Entry 6U5T (electron microscopy, 2.90 A resolution); this record covers chains A and G.

[Chain A]
Name: Fatty acid synthase subunit alpha
From: Saccharomyces cerevisiae
Notes: EC 2.3.1.86, 1.1.1.100, 2.3.1.41
Reference sequence: A0A140KF01 (A0A140KF01_YEASX); residues 1-1887 here = UniProt positions 1-1887
Sequence (1887 residues; numbered 1 to 1887; the number before each row is that of its first residue):
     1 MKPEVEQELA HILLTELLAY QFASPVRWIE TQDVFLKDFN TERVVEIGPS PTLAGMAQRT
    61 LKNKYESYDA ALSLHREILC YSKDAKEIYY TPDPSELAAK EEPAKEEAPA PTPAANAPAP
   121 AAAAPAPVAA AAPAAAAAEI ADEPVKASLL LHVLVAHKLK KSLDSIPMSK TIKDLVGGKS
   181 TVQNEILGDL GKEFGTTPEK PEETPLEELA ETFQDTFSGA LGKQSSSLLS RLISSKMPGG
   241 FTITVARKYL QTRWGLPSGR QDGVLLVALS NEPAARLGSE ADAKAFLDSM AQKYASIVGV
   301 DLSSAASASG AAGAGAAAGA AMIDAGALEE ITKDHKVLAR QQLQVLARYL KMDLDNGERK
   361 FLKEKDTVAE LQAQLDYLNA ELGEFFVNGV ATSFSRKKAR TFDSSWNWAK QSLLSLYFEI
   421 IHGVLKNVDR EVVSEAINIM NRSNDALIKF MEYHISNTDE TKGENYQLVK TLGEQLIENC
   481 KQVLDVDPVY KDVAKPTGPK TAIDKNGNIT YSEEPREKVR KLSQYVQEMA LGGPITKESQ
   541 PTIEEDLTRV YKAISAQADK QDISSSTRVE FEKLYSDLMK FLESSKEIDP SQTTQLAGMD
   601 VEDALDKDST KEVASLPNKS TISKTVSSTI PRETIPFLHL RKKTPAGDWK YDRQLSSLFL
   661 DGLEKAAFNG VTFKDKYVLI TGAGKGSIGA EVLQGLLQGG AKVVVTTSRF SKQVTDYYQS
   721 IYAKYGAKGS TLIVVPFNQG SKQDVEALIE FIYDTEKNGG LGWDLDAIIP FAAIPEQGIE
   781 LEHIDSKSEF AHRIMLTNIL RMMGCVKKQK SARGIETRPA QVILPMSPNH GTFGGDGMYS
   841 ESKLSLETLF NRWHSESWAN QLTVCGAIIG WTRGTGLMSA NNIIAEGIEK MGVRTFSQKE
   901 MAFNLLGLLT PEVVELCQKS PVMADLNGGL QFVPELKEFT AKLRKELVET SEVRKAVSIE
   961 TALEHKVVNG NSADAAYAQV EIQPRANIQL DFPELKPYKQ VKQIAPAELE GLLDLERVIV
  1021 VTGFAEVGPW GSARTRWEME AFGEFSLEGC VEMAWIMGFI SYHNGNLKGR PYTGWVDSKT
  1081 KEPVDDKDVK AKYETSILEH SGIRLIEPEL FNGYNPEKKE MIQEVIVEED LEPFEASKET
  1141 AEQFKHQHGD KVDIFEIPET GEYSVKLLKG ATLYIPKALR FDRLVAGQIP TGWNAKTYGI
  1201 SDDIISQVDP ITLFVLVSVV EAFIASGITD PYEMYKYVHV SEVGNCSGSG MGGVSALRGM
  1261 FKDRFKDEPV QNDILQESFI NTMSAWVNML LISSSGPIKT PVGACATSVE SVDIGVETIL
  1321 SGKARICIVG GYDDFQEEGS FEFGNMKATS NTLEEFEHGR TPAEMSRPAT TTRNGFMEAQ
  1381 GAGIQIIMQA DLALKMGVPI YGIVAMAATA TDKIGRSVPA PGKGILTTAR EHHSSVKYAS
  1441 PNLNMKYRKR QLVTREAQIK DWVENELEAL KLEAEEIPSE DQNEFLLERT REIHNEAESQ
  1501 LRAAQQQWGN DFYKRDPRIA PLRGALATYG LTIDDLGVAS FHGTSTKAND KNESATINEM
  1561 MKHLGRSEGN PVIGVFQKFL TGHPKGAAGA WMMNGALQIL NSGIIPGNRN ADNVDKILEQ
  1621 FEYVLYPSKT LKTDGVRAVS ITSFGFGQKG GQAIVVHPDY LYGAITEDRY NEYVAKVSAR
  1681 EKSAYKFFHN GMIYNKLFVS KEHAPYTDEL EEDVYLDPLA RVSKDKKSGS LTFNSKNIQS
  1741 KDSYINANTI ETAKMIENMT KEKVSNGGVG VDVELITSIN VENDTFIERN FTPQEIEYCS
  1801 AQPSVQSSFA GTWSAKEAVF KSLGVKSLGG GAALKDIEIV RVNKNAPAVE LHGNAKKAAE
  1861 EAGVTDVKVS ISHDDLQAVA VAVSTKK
Disordered / not traced: 95-139, 303-327, 539-599, 1748-1887
Covalent attachments: 4'-phosphopantetheine (PNS) linked to S180

[Chain G]
Name: Fatty acid synthase subunit beta
From: Saccharomyces cerevisiae
Notes: EC 2.3.1.86, 4.2.1.59, 1.3.1.9, 2.3.1.38, 2.3.1.39, 3.1.2.14
Reference sequence: P07149 (FAS1_YEAST); residues 1-2051 here = UniProt positions 1-2051
Sequence (2073 residues; each row starts with the number of its first residue):
     1 MDAYSTRPLT LSHGSLEHVL LVPTASFFIA SQLQEQFNKI LPEPTEGFAA DDEPTTPAEL
    61 VGKFLGYVSS LVEPSKVGQF DQVLNLCLTE FENCYLEGND IHALAAKLLQ ENDTTLVKTK
   121 ELIKNYITAR IMAKRPFDKK SNSALFRAVG EGNAQLVAIF GGQGNTDDYF EELRDLYQTY
   181 HVLVGDLIKF SAETLSELIR TTLDAEKVFT QGLNILEWLE NPSNTPDKDY LLSIPISCPL
   241 IGVIQLAHYV VTAKLLGFTP GELRSYLKGA TGHSQGLVTA VAIAETDSWE SFFVSVRKAI
   301 TVLFFIGVRC YEAYPNTSLP PSILEDSLEN NEGVPSPMLS ISNLTQEQVQ DYVNKTNSHL
   361 PAGKQVEISL VNGAKNLVVS GPPQSLYGLN LTLRKAKAPS GLDQSRIPFS ERKLKFSNRF
   421 LPVASPFHSH LLVPASDLIN KDLVKNNVSF NAKDIQIPVY DTFDGSDLRV LSGSISERIV
   481 DCIIRLPVKW ETTTQFKATH ILDFGPGGAS GLGVLTHRNK DGTGVRVIVA GTLDINPDDD
   541 YGFKQEIFDV TSNGLKKNPN WLEEYHPKLI KNKSGKIFVE TKFSKLIGRP PLLVPGMTPC
   601 TVSPDFVAAT TNAGYTIELA GGGYFSAAGM TAAIDSVVSQ IEKGSTFGIN LIYVNPFMLQ
   661 WGIPLIKELR SKGYPIQFLT IGAGVPSLEV ASEYIETLGL KYLGLKPGSI DAISQVINIA
   721 KAHPNFPIAL QWTGGRGGGH HSFEDAHTPM LQMYSKIRRH PNIMLIFGSG FGSADDTYPY
   781 LTGEWSTKFD YPPMPFDGFL FGSRVMIAKE VKTSPDAKKC IAACTGVPDD KWEQTYKKPT
   841 GGIVTVRSEM GEPIHKIATR GVMLWKEFDE TIFNLPKNKL VPTLEAKRDY IISRLNADFQ
   901 KPWFATVNGQ ARDLATMTYE EVAKRLVELM FIRSTNSWFD VTWRTFTGDF LRRVEERFTK
   961 SKTLSLIQSY SLLDKPDEAI EKVFNAYPAA REQFLNAQDI DHFLSMCQNP MQKPVPFVPV
  1021 LDRRFEIFFK KDSLWQSEHL EAVVDQDVQR TCILHGPVAA QFTKVIDEPI KSIMDGIHDG
  1081 HIKKLLHQYY GDDESKIPAV EYFGGESPVD VQSQVDSSSV SEDSAVFKAT SSTDEESWFK
  1141 ALAGSEINWR HASFLCSFIT QDKMFVSNPI RKVFKPSQGM VVEISNGNTS SKTVVTLSEP
  1201 VQGELKPTVI LKLLKENIIQ MEMIENRTMD GKPVSLPLLY NFNPDNGFAP ISEVMEDRNQ
  1261 RIKEMYWKLW IDEPFNLDFD PRDVIKGKDF EITAKEVYDF THAVGNNCED FVSRPDRTML
  1321 APMDFAIVVG WRAIIKAIFP NTVDGDLLKL VHLSNGYKMI PGAKPLQVGD VVSTTAVIES
  1381 VVNQPTGKIV DVVGTLSRNG KPVMEVTSSF FYRGNYTDFE NTFQKTVEPV YQMHIKTSKD
  1441 IAVLRSKEWF QLDDEDFDLL NKTLTFETET EVTFKNANIF SSVKCFGPIK VELPTKETVE
  1501 IGIVDYEAGA SHGNPVVDFL KRNGSTLEQK VNLENPIPIA VLDSYTPSTN EPYARVSGDL
  1561 NPIHVSRHFA SYANLPGTIT HGMFSSASVR ALIENWAADS VSSRVRGYTC QFVDMVLPNT
  1621 ALKTSIQHVG MINGRKLIKF ETRNEDDVVV LTGEAEIEQP VTTFVFTGQG SQEQGMGMDL
  1681 YKTSKAAQDV WNRADNHFKD TYGFSILDIV INNPVNLTIH FGGEKGKRIR ENYSAMIFET
  1741 IVDGKLKTEK IFKEINEHST SYTFRSEKGL LSATQFTQPA LTLMEKAAFE DLKSKGLIPA
  1801 DATFAGHSLG EYAALASLAD VMSIESLVEV VFYRGMTMQV AVPRDELGRS NYGMIAINPG
  1861 RVAASFSQEA LQYVVERVGK RTGWLVEIVN YNVENQQYVA AGDLRALDTV TNVLNFIKLQ
  1921 KIDIIELQKS LSLEEVEGHL FEIIDEASKK SAVKPRPLKL ERGFACIPLV GISVPFHSTY
  1981 LMNGVKPFKS FLKKNIIKEN VKVARLAGKY IPNLTAKPFQ VTKEYFQDVY DLTGSEPIKE
  2041 IIDNWEKYEQ SDYKDHDGDY KDHDIDYKDD DDK
Disordered / not traced: 1-4, 1110-1122, 2051-2073
Sequence notes: expression tag (2052-2073)
Swiss-Prot annotation at these positions:
  - active site: S274 (For acetyltransferase activity), S1808 (For malonyltransferase activity)
  - modified residue: M1 (N-acetylmethionine), T733 (Phosphothreonine), S1121 (Phosphoserine)
  - cross-link: K1364 (Glycyl lysine isopeptide (Lys-Gly) (interchain with G-Cter in ubiquitin))

[How chain A and chain G interact]
Residue-residue contacts - 200 pairs, chain A then chain G:
  M1(A) - Y2048(G)
  M1(A) - Q2050(G)
  K2(A) - Q2050(G)
  V5(A) - Q2050(G)
  E6(A) - V2021(G)
  Q7(A) - K1998(G)
  Q7(A) - V2001(G)  hydrogen bond (side chain-backbone)
  Q7(A) - K2002(G)  hydrogen bond (side chain-backbone)
  Q7(A) - V2003(G)
  E8(A) - K1998(G)
  L9(A) - F2026(G)  hydrophobic
  L9(A) - I2041(G)  hydrophobic
  L9(A) - W2045(G)  hydrophobic
  H11(A) - K1993(G)
  H11(A) - I1996(G)
  H11(A) - I1997(G)
  H11(A) - K1998(G)  hydrogen bond (side chain-backbone)
  I12(A) - K1993(G)
  L13(A) - F2019(G)  hydrophobic
  L13(A) - Q2020(G)
  L13(A) - Y2025(G)  hydrophobic
  L13(A) - F2026(G)  hydrophobic
  L14(A) - V1821(G)  hydrophobic
  T15(A) - K1989(G)
  T15(A) - K1993(G)
  E16(A) - K1989(G)  salt bridge
  L17(A) - L2014(G)  hydrophobic
  L17(A) - V2029(G)  hydrophobic
  L18(A) - E1811(G)
  L18(A) - Y1812(G)  hydrophobic
  L18(A) - L1815(G)  hydrophobic
  L18(A) - F1988(G)
  A19(A) - F1988(G)  hydrophobic
  A19(A) - K1989(G)
  Y20(A) - V1985(G)  hydrophobic
  Y20(A) - K1986(G)
  Y20(A) - T2033(G)
  Y20(A) - S2035(G)
  Q21(A) - S1808(G)  hydrogen bond (side chain-backbone)
  Q21(A) - E1811(G)  hydrogen bond
  Q21(A) - Y1812(G)  hydrogen bond
  Q21(A) - R1834(G)  hydrogen bond
  Q21(A) - H1977(G)  hydrogen bond (backbone-side chain)
  F22(A) - T1837(G)
  F22(A) - M1838(G)  hydrophobic
  F22(A) - F1976(G)
  F22(A) - H1977(G)  hydrogen bond (backbone-backbone)
  F22(A) - L1981(G)  hydrophobic
  A23(A) - H1977(G)
  A23(A) - S1978(G)  hydrogen bond (backbone-backbone)
  A23(A) - M1982(G)  hydrophobic
  S24(A) - H1977(G)
  S24(A) - L2014(G)
  P25(A) - E1887(G)
  P25(A) - I1888(G)
  P25(A) - V1889(G)
  P25(A) - H1977(G)
  P25(A) - N2013(G)
  V26(A) - V1889(G)  hydrogen bond (backbone-backbone)
  V26(A) - N1890(G)
  V26(A) - Y1891(G)  hydrogen bond (backbone-backbone)
  V26(A) - H1977(G)
  V26(A) - N2013(G)
  R27(A) - N2013(G)  hydrogen bond (backbone-backbone)
  R27(A) - L2014(G)  hydrogen bond (side chain-backbone)
  R27(A) - T2015(G)
  R27(A) - A2016(G)
  R27(A) - K2017(G)
  W28(A) - Y1891(G)  hydrogen bond (backbone-backbone)
  W28(A) - N1892(G)
  I29(A) - Y1891(G)  hydrogen bond (backbone-backbone)
  I29(A) - N1892(G)
  I29(A) - V1893(G)  hydrophobic
  I29(A) - E1894(G)
  I29(A) - Y1898(G)
  E30(A) - A2016(G)
  E30(A) - K2017(G)  salt bridge
  T31(A) - I2011(G)
  T31(A) - P2012(G)
  T31(A) - A2016(G)
  V34(A) - A2016(G)
  F35(A) - T1663(G)
  F35(A) - I2011(G)  hydrophobic
  F39(A) - V1661(G)
  F39(A) - G2008(G)
  N40(A) - V1661(G)
  T41(A) - V1661(G)
  T41(A) - T1663(G)  hydrogen bond
  E42(A) - P1660(G)
  E42(A) - V1661(G)  hydrogen bond (side chain-backbone)
  R43(A) - P1660(G)
  R43(A) - V1661(G)  hydrogen bond (backbone-backbone)
  R43(A) - T1662(G)
  R43(A) - T1663(G)  hydrogen bond (backbone-backbone)
  V44(A) - T1663(G)
  V45(A) - T1663(G)  hydrogen bond (backbone-backbone)
  V45(A) - F1664(G)
  V45(A) - V1665(G)  hydrogen bond (backbone-backbone)
  E46(A) - V1665(G)
  I47(A) - V1665(G)  hydrogen bond (backbone-backbone)
  I47(A) - F1666(G)  hydrophobic
  I47(A) - T1667(G)  hydrogen bond (backbone-backbone)
  I47(A) - E1785(G)
  G48(A) - T1667(G)
  G48(A) - M1784(G)
  P49(A) - S1671(G)
  P49(A) - E1673(G)
  P49(A) - M1676(G)  hydrophobic
  P49(A) - L1781(G)  hydrophobic
  P49(A) - M1784(G)
  S50(A) - S1671(G)  hydrogen bond (backbone-side chain)
  L53(A) - V1665(G)  hydrophobic
  M56(A) - N1892(G)
  M56(A) - V1893(G)
  R59(A) - Q1896(G)
  T60(A) - V1893(G)
  K64(A) - E1894(G)
  H75(A) - D1599(G)
  Y81(A) - L1680(G)
  Y81(A) - A1788(G)  hydrophobic
  Y81(A) - L1792(G)  hydrophobic
  I88(A) - L1797(G)
  Y89(A) - L1533(G)
  Y89(A) - D1791(G)
  Y89(A) - L1792(G)  hydrophobic
  Y90(A) - L1533(G)
  Y90(A) - I1537(G)
  Y90(A) - Q1659(G)  hydrogen bond
  T91(A) - L1533(G)
  T91(A) - E1534(G)
  T91(A) - N1535(G)  hydrogen bond (backbone-side chain)
  P92(A) - N1535(G)  hydrogen bond (backbone-side chain)
  D93(A) - N1535(G)
  E952(A) - K1439(G)
  V953(A) - K1439(G)
  A956(A) - K1439(G)
  A956(A) - V1443(G)  hydrophobic
  V957(A) - V1443(G)  hydrophobic
  E960(A) - S1446(G)
  E960(A) - K1447(G)  salt bridge
  L963(A) - R1522(G)
  E964(A) - F1519(G)
  V967(A) - S1511(G)
  V967(A) - H1512(G)  hydrogen bond (backbone-backbone)
  V967(A) - G1513(G)  hydrogen bond (backbone-backbone)
  V967(A) - P1515(G)  hydrophobic
  V967(A) - D1518(G)
  V968(A) - Y1506(G)
  V968(A) - A1510(G)
  V968(A) - S1511(G)
  V968(A) - H1512(G)  hydrogen bond (backbone-side chain)
  N969(A) - H1512(G)
  Q979(A) - L964(G)
  Q979(A) - Q968(G)
  V980(A) - R952(G)
  V980(A) - L964(G)
  V980(A) - S965(G)  hydrogen bond (backbone-side chain)
  V980(A) - I967(G)
  V980(A) - Q968(G)  hydrogen bond (backbone-side chain)
  E981(A) - K962(G)  salt bridge
  E981(A) - T963(G)  hydrogen bond (side chain-backbone)
  E981(A) - L964(G)
  I982(A) - E955(G)
  I982(A) - E956(G)
  I982(A) - K962(G)
  I982(A) - T963(G)  hydrogen bond (backbone-backbone)
  I982(A) - S965(G)
  Q983(A) - E956(G)
  Q983(A) - K962(G)
  P984(A) - E956(G)
  P984(A) - T959(G)
  P984(A) - K960(G)
  P984(A) - S961(G)
  P984(A) - K962(G)
  R985(A) - R953(G)
  R985(A) - E956(G)  salt bridge
  R985(A) - R957(G)
  A986(A) - R957(G)  hydrogen bond (backbone-side chain)
  N987(A) - R957(G)
  N987(A) - Q993(G)  hydrogen bond
  Q989(A) - Q993(G)  hydrogen bond
  Y1062(A) - Q998(G)
  Y1062(A) - D1001(G)  hydrogen bond
  N1064(A) - D1001(G)
  T1073(A) - D1001(G)
  T1073(A) - H1002(G)
  T1073(A) - S1005(G)
  W1075(A) - Q998(G)
  K1087(A) - S961(G)
  K1682(A) - E992(G)  hydrogen bond (side chain-backbone)
  K1682(A) - F994(G)
  Y1685(A) - Q993(G)  hydrogen bond
  Y1685(A) - F994(G)
  Y1685(A) - L995(G)
  Y1685(A) - N996(G)  hydrogen bond (side chain-backbone)
  K1686(A) - A915(G)
  H1689(A) - N996(G)
  N1690(A) - A997(G)
  I1693(A) - A997(G)  hydrophobic
  I1693(A) - Q998(G)
Other interface residues (no listed pair), chain A (94 interface residues in all): A10, E949, G970, A976, L1047, E1048, G1065, P1071
Other interface residues (no listed pair), chain G (136 interface residues in all): T916, F958, Y987, H1628, M1631, K1636, Q1672, G1806, H1807, L1809, N1858, T1979, G1984, L1992, E1999, P2018, D2028, L2032, K2047

[In short]
Chain A and chain G form an interface of 94 and 136 residues respectively; the contacts include 42 hydrogen
bonds and 5 salt bridges. Polar contacts include E16(A)-K1989(G), E30(A)-K2017(G) and E960(A)-K1447(G). From
UniProt: active-site residues S274(G) and S1808(G) on chain G.
Here chain A is Fatty acid synthase subunit alpha and chain G is Fatty acid synthase subunit beta, both from
Saccharomyces cerevisiae. Entry 6U5T (Electron cryomicroscopy Structure of S. cerevisiae FAS in the Apo state)
was determined by electron microscopy together with 6U5U, 6U5V and 6U5W from the same study.
